Entry 2FAK (X-ray diffraction, 2.80 A resolution); this record covers chains O and U of the 28 polymer chains in the assembly.

Chain O:
Name: Proteasome component Y7
Organism: Saccharomyces cerevisiae
Notes: EC 3.4.25.1
UniProt: P23639 (PSA2_YEAST); the construct lacks a stretch of the UniProt sequence and is renumbered around it, so the offset changes along the chain: 4-102 = UniProt 1-99; 103-147 = UniProt 101-145; 148-200 = UniProt 147-199; 202-209 = UniProt 200-207; 2 more segments
Sequence (250 residues; each row starts with the number of its first residue; note: 1 number in that range is skipped by the numbering (no residue carries it; nothing is unmodelled there); a row labelled like 21A-21B holds insertion residues (21A, then the next letters in order)):
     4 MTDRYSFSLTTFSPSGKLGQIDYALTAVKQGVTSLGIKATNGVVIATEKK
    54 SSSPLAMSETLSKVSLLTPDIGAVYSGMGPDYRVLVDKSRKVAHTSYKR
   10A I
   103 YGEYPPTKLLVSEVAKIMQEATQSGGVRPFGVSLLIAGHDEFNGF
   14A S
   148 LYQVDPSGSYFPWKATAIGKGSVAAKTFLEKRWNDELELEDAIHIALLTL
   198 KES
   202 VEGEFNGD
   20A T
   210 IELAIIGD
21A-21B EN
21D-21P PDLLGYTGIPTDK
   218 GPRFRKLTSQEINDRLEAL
Swiss-Prot annotation at these positions:
  - cross-link: Lys-110 (Glycyl lysine isopeptide (Lys-Gly) (interchain with G-Cter in ubiquitin))

Chain U:
Name: Proteasome component C7-alpha
Organism: Saccharomyces cerevisiae
Notes: EC 3.4.25.1
UniProt: P21243 (PSA6_YEAST); the construct lacks a stretch of the UniProt sequence and is renumbered around it, so the offset changes along the chain: 6-34 = UniProt 10-38; 35-143 = UniProt 40-148; 144-179 = UniProt 150-185; 186-218 = UniProt 199-231; 1 more segments
Sequence (243 residues; each row starts with the number of its first residue; note: 6 numbers in that range are skipped by the numbering (no residue carries them; nothing is unmodelled there); a row labelled like 17A-17E holds insertion residues (17A, then the next letters in order)):
     6 AGYDRHITIFSPEGRLYQVEYAFKATNQT
   34A N
    35 INSLAVRGKDCTVVISQKKVPDKLLDPTTVSYIFCISRTIGMVVNGPIPD
    85 ARNAALRAKAEAAEFRYKYGYDMPCDVLAKRMANLSQIYTQRAYMRPLGV
   135 ILTFVSVDE
   14A E
   144 LGPSIYKTDPAGYYVGYKATATGPKQQEITTNLENH
17A-17E FKKSK
18A-18D IDHI
   184 N
18G-18H EE
   18M S
   186 WEKVVEFAITHMIDALGTEFSKNDLEVGVATKD
   220 KFFTLSAENIEERLVAIAEQD

Interface between chain O and chain U:
Contacting residue pairs (67; chain O residue first):
  Asp-6(O) / Arg-126(U)  salt bridge
  Asp-6(O) / Tyr-128(U)
  Tyr-8(O) / Ile-12(U)
  Tyr-8(O) / Ala-127(U)  hydrophobic
  Tyr-8(O) / Tyr-128(U)  hydrophobic
  Leu-12(O) / Ile-14(U)  hydrophobic
  Leu-12(O) / Ala-127(U)  hydrophobic
  Gln-23(O) / Ile-14(U)
  Gln-23(O) / Phe-15(U)  hydrogen bond (side chain-backbone)
  Tyr-26(O) / Phe-15(U)  hydrophobic
  Tyr-26(O) / Ser-16(U)
  Tyr-26(O) / Pro-17(U)  hydrophobic
  Tyr-26(O) / Gly-19(U)
  Ala-27(O) / Phe-15(U)  hydrophobic
  Thr-29(O) / Glu-18(U)
  Ala-30(O) / Gly-19(U)
  Ser-55(O) / Tyr-156(U)
  Pro-57(O) / Lys-161(U)  hydrogen bond (backbone-side chain)
  Pro-57(O) / Glu-177(U)
  Leu-58(O) / Phe-17A(U)  hydrophobic
  Leu-58(O) / Tyr-160(U)
  Leu-58(O) / Lys-161(U)  hydrogen bond (backbone-backbone)
  Leu-58(O) / Ala-162(U)
  Leu-58(O) / Thr-173(U)
  Leu-58(O) / Leu-176(U)  hydrophobic
  Leu-58(O) / Glu-177(U)
  Ala-59(O) / Gly-159(U)
  Ala-59(O) / Tyr-160(U)  hydrophobic
  Met-60(O) / Tyr-149(U)
  Met-60(O) / Val-158(U)
  Met-60(O) / Gly-159(U)  hydrogen bond (backbone-backbone)
  Met-60(O) / Tyr-160(U)
  Met-60(O) / Lys-161(U)
  Thr-63(O) / Tyr-149(U)
  Thr-63(O) / Val-158(U)
  Thr-63(O) / Gly-159(U)  hydrogen bond (side chain-backbone)
  Leu-64(O) / Tyr-156(U)  hydrophobic
  Met-81(O) / Phe-15(U)  hydrophobic
  Met-81(O) / Leu-21(U)  hydrophobic
  Pro-83(O) / Gln-121(U)
  Pro-83(O) / Ala-154(U)
  Pro-83(O) / Gly-155(U)
  Pro-83(O) / Tyr-156(U)
  Asp-84(O) / Gln-121(U)
  Arg-86(O) / Ala-117(U)  hydrogen bond (side chain-backbone)
  Arg-86(O) / Asn-118(U)
  Arg-86(O) / Gly-155(U)  hydrogen bond (side chain-backbone)
  Arg-86(O) / Tyr-157(U)
  Val-87(O) / Asn-118(U)
  Val-87(O) / Gln-121(U)
  Asp-90(O) / Lys-114(U)  salt bridge
  Asp-90(O) / Asn-118(U)
  Ala-123(O) / Gln-125(U)
  Gly-127(O) / Arg-126(U)
  Gly-128(O) / Gln-125(U)
  Gly-128(O) / Arg-126(U)
  Gly-128(O) / Ala-127(U)  hydrogen bond (backbone-backbone)
  Val-129(O) / Gln-125(U)
  Val-129(O) / Arg-126(U)
  Arg-130(O) / Thr-13(U)
  Arg-130(O) / Phe-15(U)
  Arg-130(O) / Leu-21(U)
  Arg-130(O) / Thr-124(U)  hydrogen bond (side chain-backbone)
  Arg-130(O) / Gln-125(U)  hydrogen bond (backbone-backbone)
  Pro-131(O) / Phe-15(U)
  Phe-132(O) / Gln-125(U)
  Gly-133(O) / Phe-15(U)
Interface residues without a listed pair, chain O (32 interface residues in all): Met-4, Thr-5, Ser-56
Interface residues without a listed pair, chain U (33 interface residues in all): Arg-41

Overview:
32 residues of chain O face 33 of chain U across their interface, with 10 hydrogen bonds and 2 salt bridges.
Among the polar pairs are Asp-6(O)/Arg-126(U), Asp-90(O)/Lys-114(U) and Gln-23(O)/Phe-15(U).
Chain O is Proteasome component Y7 and chain U is Proteasome component C7-alpha, both from Saccharomyces
cerevisiae; the structure, Crystal structure of Salinosporamide A in complex with the yeast 20S proteasome,
was determined by X-ray diffraction.
